8YW1 - chains H and Z of the 33 polymer chains in the assembly; structure by electron microscopy, 3.44 A resolution.

# Chain H
Protein: Spike glycoprotein E1
Source organism: Semliki Forest virus 4
UniProtKB: A0A0E3T652 (A0A0E3T652_SFV); residues 1-438 here correspond to UniProt positions 816-1253 (UniProt number = residue number + 815)
Amino-acid sequence (438 residues; numbered 1 to 438; the number before each row is that of its first residue):
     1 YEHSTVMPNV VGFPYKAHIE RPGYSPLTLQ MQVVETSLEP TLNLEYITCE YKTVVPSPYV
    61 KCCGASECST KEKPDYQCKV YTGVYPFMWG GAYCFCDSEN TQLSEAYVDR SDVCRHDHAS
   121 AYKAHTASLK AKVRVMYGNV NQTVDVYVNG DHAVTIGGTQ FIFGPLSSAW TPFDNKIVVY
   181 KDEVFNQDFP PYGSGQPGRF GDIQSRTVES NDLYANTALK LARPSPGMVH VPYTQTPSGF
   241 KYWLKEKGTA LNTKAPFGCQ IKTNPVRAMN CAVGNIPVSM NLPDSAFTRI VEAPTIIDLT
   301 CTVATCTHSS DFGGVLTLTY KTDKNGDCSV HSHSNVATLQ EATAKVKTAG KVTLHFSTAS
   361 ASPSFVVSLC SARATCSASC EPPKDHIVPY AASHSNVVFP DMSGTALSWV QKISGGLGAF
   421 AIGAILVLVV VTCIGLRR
Disulfide bonds: Cys49-Cys114, Cys62-Cys94, Cys63-Cys96, Cys259-Cys271, Cys301-Cys376, Cys306-Cys380, Cys328-Cys370
Covalently attached groups: N-acetylglucosamine (NAG) linked to Asn141

# Chain Z
Protein: Spike glycoprotein E2
Source organism: Semliki Forest virus 4
UniProtKB: A0A0E3T652 (A0A0E3T652_SFV); residues 5-422 here correspond to UniProt positions 338-755 (UniProt number = residue number + 333)
Amino-acid sequence (418 residues; each row starts with the number of its first residue):
     5 HFNVYKATRP YIAYCADCGA GHSCHSPVAI EAVRSEATDG MLKIQFSAQI GIDKSDNHDY
    65 TKIRYADGHA IENAVRSSLK VATSGDCFVH GTMGHFILAK CPPGEFLQVS IQDTRNAVRA
   125 CRIQYHHDPQ PVGREKFTIR PHYGKEIPCT TYQQTTAKTV EEIDMHMPPD TPDRTLLSQQ
   185 SGNVKITVGG KKVKYNCTCG TGNVGTTNSD MTINTCLIEQ CHVSVTDHKK WQFNSPFVPR
   245 ADEPARKGKV HIPFPLDNIT CRVPMAREPT VIHGKREVTL HLHPDHPTLF SYRTLGEDPQ
   305 YHEEWVTAAV ERTIPVPVDG MEYHWGNNDP VRLWSQLTTE GKPHGWPHQI VQYYYGLYPA
   365 ATVSAVVGMS LLALISIFAS CYMLVAARSK CLTPYALTPG AAVPWTLGIL CCAPRAHA
Disulfide bonds: Cys19-Cys125, Cys91-Cys105, Cys201-Cys225, Cys203-Cys220
Covalently attached groups: N-acetylglucosamine (NAG) linked to Asn200; glycan linked to Asn262

# Chain H / chain Z interface
Contacting residue pairs (5):
  Arg199(H) with His285(Z), hydrogen bond
  Ser225(H) with Tyr147(Z)
  Met228(H) with His146(Z)
  His230(H) with His146(Z)
  Tyr242(H) with His287(Z), hydrogen bond
Also at the interface, not in a pair above, chain H (8 interface residues in all): Lys220, Arg223, Gln235
Also at the interface, not in a pair above, chain Z (7 interface residues in all): Arg271, Glu272, Ala313

# In short
The interface between chain H and chain Z involves 8 residues on one side and 7 on the other; the contacts
include 2 hydrogen bonds. Polar contacts include Arg199(H)-His285(Z) and Tyr242(H)-His287(Z). Covalently
linked N-acetylglucosamine: at Asn141(H). N-acetylglucosamine is covalently linked to Asn200(Z).
Chain H is Spike glycoprotein E1 and chain Z is Spike glycoprotein E2, both from Semliki Forest virus 4; the
structure, Semliki Forest virus viron in complex with VLDLR, was determined by electron microscopy, deposited
together with 8YVY, 8YVZ and 8YW2.
